Entry 9FAV (electron microscopy, 3.20 A resolution); this record covers chains D and C of the 10 polymer chains in the assembly.

# Chain D
Molecule: Gamma-aminobutyric acid receptor subunit beta-3
Source organism: Homo sapiens
Reference sequence: P28472 (GBRB3_HUMAN); residues 9-447 here correspond to UniProt positions 34-472 (UniProt number = residue number + 25)
Sequence (439 residues; each row starts with the number of its first residue):
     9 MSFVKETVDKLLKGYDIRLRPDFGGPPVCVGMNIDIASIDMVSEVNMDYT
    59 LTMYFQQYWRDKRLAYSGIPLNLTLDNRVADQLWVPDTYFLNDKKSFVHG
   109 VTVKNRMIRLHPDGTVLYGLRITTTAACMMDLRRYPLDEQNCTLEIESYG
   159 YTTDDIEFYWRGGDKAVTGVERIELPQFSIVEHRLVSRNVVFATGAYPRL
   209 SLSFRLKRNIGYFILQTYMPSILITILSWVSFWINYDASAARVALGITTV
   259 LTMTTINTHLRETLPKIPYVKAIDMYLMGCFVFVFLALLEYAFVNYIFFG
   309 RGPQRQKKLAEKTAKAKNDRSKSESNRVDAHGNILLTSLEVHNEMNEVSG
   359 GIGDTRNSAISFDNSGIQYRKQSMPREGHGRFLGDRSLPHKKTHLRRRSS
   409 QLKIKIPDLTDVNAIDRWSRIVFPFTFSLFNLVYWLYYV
Disordered / not traced: 310-418
UniProt features mapped onto this chain:
  - binding site (benzamidine): D95 to Y97, E155 to Y157, F200
  - binding site (4-aminobutanoate): Y97, E155, Y157, T202
  - binding site (histamine): Y97, S156, Y157, T202
  - glycosylation (N-linked (GlcNAc...) asparagine): N80, N149
Disulfides: C136-C150
Glycans and other covalent adducts: N-acetylglucosamine (NAG) linked to N80
Small-molecule neighbours:
  - 1,2-dilauroyl-sn-glycero-3-phosphate (PX2): L297, F301, Y304, I305, R309
  - hexadecane (R16): V278, M283, V290

# Chain C
Molecule: Isoform 2 of Gamma-aminobutyric acid receptor subunit gamma-2
Source organism: Homo sapiens
Reference sequence: P18507 (GBRG2_HUMAN); residues 25-428 here correspond to UniProt positions 64-467 (UniProt number = residue number + 39)
Sequence (405 residues; row label = number of the first residue in the row):
    25 GDVTVILNNLLEGYDNKLRPDIGVKPTLIHTDMYVNSIGPVNAINMEYTI
    75 DIFFAQTWYDRRLKFNSTIKVLRLNSNMVGKIWIPDTFFRNSKKADAHWI
   125 TTPNRMLRIWNDGRVLYTLRLTIDAECQLQLHNFPMDEHSCPLEFSSYGY
   175 PREEIVYQWKRSSVEVGDTRSWRLYQFSFVGLRNTTEVVKTTSGDYVVMS
   225 VYFDLSRRMGYFTIQTYIPCTLIVVLSWVSFWINKDAVPARTSLGITTVL
   275 TMTTLSTIARKSLPKVSYVTAMDLFVSVCFIFVFSALVEYGTLHYFVSNR
   325 KPSKDKDKKKKNPAPTIDIRPRSATIQMNNATHLQERDEEYGYECLDGKD
   375 CASFFCCFEDCRTGAWRHGRIHIRIAKMDSYARIFFPTAFCLFNLVYWVS
   425 YLYLG
Disordered / not traced: 326-368, 386-395
Sequence notes: expression tag (429)
Modified residues: C380 (S-palmitoyl-L-cysteine; P1L); C381 (S-palmitoyl-L-cysteine; P1L); C385 (S-palmitoyl-L-cysteine; P1L)
UniProt features mapped onto this chain:
  - glycosylation (N-linked (GlcNAc...) asparagine): N90, N208
Disulfides: C151-C165
Small-molecule neighbours:
  - N-acetylglucosamine (NAG; 2-acetamido-2-deoxy-beta-D-glucopyranose): W183, K184, N208
  - phosphatidylglycerol (PGW; (1R)-2-{[(S)-{[(2S)-2,3-dihydroxypropyl]oxy}(hydroxy)phosphoryl]oxy}-1-[(hexadecanoyloxy)methyl]ethyl (9Z)-octadec-9-enoate): S291, I305, F308
  - 1,2-dilauroyl-sn-glycero-3-phosphate (PX2): V249, W252, W256
  - hexadecane (R16), molecule 1: M233, T237, Y241, T245, N418, W422
  - hexadecane (R16), molecule 2: G234, T237, I238, I242, L246
  - hexadecane (R16), molecule 3: T316, Y319, F320

# Interface between chain D and chain C
Contacting residue pairs (86):
  D24(D) - T28(C)  hydrogen bond
  R26(D) - T28(C)
  R26(D) - L31(C)
  R26(D) - N99(C)
  R26(D) - M102(C)
  L27(D) - V27(C)  hydrophobic
  F31(D) - I93(C)  hydrophobic
  M55(D) - R197(C)
  M55(D) - Y199(C)
  Q65(D) - T125(C)
  V93(D) - T126(C)
  P94(D) - T126(C)
  D95(D) - R97(C)  salt bridge
  D95(D) - T126(C)
  T96(D) - T125(C)  hydrogen bond (backbone-backbone)
  Y97(D) - F77(C)
  Y97(D) - I124(C)
  Y97(D) - N128(C)
  Y97(D) - R144(C)
  F98(D) - R144(C)  hydrogen bond (backbone-side chain)
  L99(D) - F77(C)  hydrophobic
  L99(D) - R144(C)  hydrogen bond (backbone-side chain)
  D101(D) - H122(C)
  D101(D) - R144(C)  salt bridge
  K102(D) - H122(C)
  S104(D) - I124(C)
  F105(D) - I124(C)
  L128(D) - T125(C)
  I130(D) - I124(C)  hydrophobic
  A135(D) - R197(C)
  M137(D) - R194(C)
  M137(D) - S195(C)
  M137(D) - W196(C)
  M138(D) - Y199(C)  hydrogen bond (backbone-side chain)
  Y157(D) - F77(C)  hydrophobic
  Y157(D) - N128(C)  hydrogen bond (side chain-backbone)
  Y157(D) - R129(C)
  Y157(D) - M130(C)  hydrophobic
  Y157(D) - T142(C)
  Y157(D) - L143(C)  hydrogen bond (side chain-backbone)
  Y157(D) - R144(C)  hydrogen bond (side chain-backbone)
  G158(D) - R97(C)
  G158(D) - M130(C)
  Y159(D) - R97(C)
  S247(D) - A261(C)
  S247(D) - A264(C)
  A248(D) - A264(C)
  V251(D) - A264(C)
  V251(D) - L268(C)  hydrophobic
  I255(D) - L268(C)  hydrophobic
  I255(D) - T271(C)
  I255(D) - T272(C)
  V258(D) - I247(C)  hydrophobic
  V258(D) - L250(C)  hydrophobic
  L259(D) - T271(C)
  L259(D) - L274(C)  hydrophobic
  L259(D) - T275(C)
  T262(D) - T275(C)
  N265(D) - Q239(C)
  T266(D) - I282(C)
  R269(D) - Y235(C)
  R269(D) - Q239(C)
  R269(D) - I282(C)
  R269(D) - K285(C)
  E270(D) - K285(C)  salt bridge
  I275(D) - Y199(C)  hydrophobic
  P276(D) - Q200(C)
  P276(D) - Y235(C)  hydrophobic
  Y277(D) - R232(C)
  Y277(D) - Y235(C)
  V278(D) - G234(C)
  D282(D) - Y235(C)
  D282(D) - I238(C)
  M286(D) - I238(C)
  M286(D) - I242(C)  hydrophobic
  F289(D) - L246(C)  hydrophobic
  F293(D) - L246(C)  hydrophobic
  F293(D) - V249(C)  hydrophobic
  F293(D) - L250(C)  hydrophobic
  L296(D) - L250(C)  hydrophobic
  A300(D) - V253(C)  hydrophobic
  N303(D) - I257(C)
  N303(D) - N258(C)
  Y304(D) - W256(C)  hydrophobic
  Y304(D) - R407(C)
  F307(D) - N258(C)
Also at the interface, not in a pair above, chain D (60 interface residues in all): I25, F63, N100, V106, Y126, T131, D139, K274, V290, L297, Y299
Also at the interface, not in a pair above, chain C (53 interface residues in all): R132, P243, P263, S267, T278

# Overview
60 residues of chain D face 53 of chain C across their interface; the contacts include 8 hydrogen bonds and 3
salt bridges. Among the polar pairs are D95(D)-R97(C), D101(D)-R144(C) and E270(D)-K285(C).
Chain D is Gamma-aminobutyric acid receptor subunit beta-3 and chain C is Isoform 2 of Gamma-aminobutyric acid
receptor subunit gamma-2, both from Homo sapiens; the structure, CryoEM structure of human full-length
beta3gamma2 GABA(A) receptor in complex with GARLH4, the TMD of Neuroligin2 ..., was determined by electron
microscopy.
